PDB entry 7ENP | electron microscopy, 3.40 A resolution | chains 1 and 3 of the 4 polymer chains in the assembly

[Chain 1]
Protein: VP1 of O type FMDV capsid protein
Source organism: Foot-and-mouth disease virus - type O
Chain sequence (211 residues; row label = number of the first residue in the row):
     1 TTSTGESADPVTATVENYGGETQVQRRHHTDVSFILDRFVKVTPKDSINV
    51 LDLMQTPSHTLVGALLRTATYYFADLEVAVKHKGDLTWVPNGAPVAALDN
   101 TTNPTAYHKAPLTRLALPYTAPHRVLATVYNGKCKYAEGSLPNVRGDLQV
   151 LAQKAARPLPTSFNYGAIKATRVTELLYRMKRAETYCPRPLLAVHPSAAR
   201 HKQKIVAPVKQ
Unresolved in the structure: 133-156, 209-211

[Chain 3]
Protein: VP3 of O type FMDV capsid protein
Source organism: Foot-and-mouth disease virus - type O
Chain sequence (220 residues; row label = number of the first residue in the row):
     1 GIFPVACSDGYGGLVTTDPKTADPVYGKVFNPPRNMLPGRFTNLLDVAEA
    51 CPTFLHFDGDVPYVTTKTDSDRVLAQFDLSLAAKHMSNTFLAGLAQYYTQ
   101 YSGTVNLHFMFTGPTDAKARYMIAYAPPGMEPPKTPEAAAHCIHAEWDTG
   151 LNSKFTFSIPYLSAADYAYTASDAAETTNVQGWVCLFQITHGKAEGDALV
   201 VLASAGKDFELRLPVDARQQ
Unresolved in the structure: 220

[Interface between chain 1 and chain 3]
Residue-residue contacts (42):
  Pro90(1) - Thr99(3)
  Pro90(1) - Pro214(3)
  Pro90(1) - Val215(3)
  Asn91(1) - Thr99(3)
  Asn91(1) - Tyr169(3)  hydrogen bond
  Gly92(1) - Tyr169(3)
  Ala93(1) - Thr99(3)
  Ala93(1) - Val215(3)  hydrophobic
  Ala97(1) - Val215(3)  hydrophobic
  Ala97(1) - Asp216(3)
  Ala97(1) - Ala217(3)  hydrophobic
  Asn100(1) - Asp216(3)  hydrogen bond (side chain-backbone)
  Asn100(1) - Ala217(3)
  Asn100(1) - Arg218(3)
  Thr101(1) - Thr16(3)  hydrogen bond (backbone-side chain)
  Thr102(1) - Thr16(3)
  Thr102(1) - Asp216(3)  hydrogen bond
  Asn103(1) - Thr16(3)  hydrogen bond (backbone-side chain)
  Asn103(1) - Val215(3)
  Asn103(1) - Asp216(3)  hydrogen bond (side chain-backbone)
  Pro104(1) - Thr16(3)
  Pro104(1) - Thr17(3)
  Thr105(1) - Leu14(3)
  Thr105(1) - Val15(3)
  Thr105(1) - Thr16(3)  hydrogen bond (backbone-backbone)
  Ala106(1) - Leu14(3)
  Tyr107(1) - Leu14(3)  hydrogen bond (backbone-backbone)
  Lys109(1) - Tyr11(3)
  Lys109(1) - Gly12(3)
  Lys109(1) - Gly13(3)
  Pro111(1) - Asp9(3)
  Leu112(1) - Gly10(3)
  Arg114(1) - Gly10(3)  hydrogen bond (backbone-backbone)
  Arg114(1) - Tyr11(3)  hydrogen bond
  Thr120(1) - Gln100(3)
  Thr120(1) - Leu213(3)
  Ala121(1) - Arg212(3)
  Pro122(1) - Gln100(3)
  Pro122(1) - Tyr167(3)
  Pro122(1) - Tyr169(3)
  His123(1) - Ala165(3)
  Ser162(1) - Tyr169(3)
Interface residues without a listed pair, chain 1 (26 interface residues in all): Val89, Pro94, Ala96, Thr113
Interface residues without a listed pair, chain 3 (23 interface residues in all): Asp166, Ala171

[In short]
Chain 1 and chain 3 form an interface of 26 and 23 residues respectively; the contacts include 10 hydrogen
bonds. Polar pairs include Asn91(1)-Tyr169(3), Asn100(1)-Asp216(3) and Thr101(1)-Thr16(3).
Chain 1 is VP1 of O type FMDV capsid protein and chain 3 is VP3 of O type FMDV capsid protein, both from
Foot-and-mouth disease virus - type O; the structure, wild type of O type Foot-and-mouth disease virus, was
determined by electron microscopy together with 7ENO from the same study.
